PDB entry 7P6U | electron microscopy, 3.90 A resolution | chains B and S of the 7 polymer chains in the assembly

== Chain B ==
Name: Lon protease
Organism: Thermus thermophilus
Notes: EC 3.4.21.53
UniProtKB: Q9LCX1 (Q9LCX1_THETH); residues 1-795 here = UniProt positions 1-795
Sequence (795 residues; numbered 1 to 795; the number before each row is that of its first residue):
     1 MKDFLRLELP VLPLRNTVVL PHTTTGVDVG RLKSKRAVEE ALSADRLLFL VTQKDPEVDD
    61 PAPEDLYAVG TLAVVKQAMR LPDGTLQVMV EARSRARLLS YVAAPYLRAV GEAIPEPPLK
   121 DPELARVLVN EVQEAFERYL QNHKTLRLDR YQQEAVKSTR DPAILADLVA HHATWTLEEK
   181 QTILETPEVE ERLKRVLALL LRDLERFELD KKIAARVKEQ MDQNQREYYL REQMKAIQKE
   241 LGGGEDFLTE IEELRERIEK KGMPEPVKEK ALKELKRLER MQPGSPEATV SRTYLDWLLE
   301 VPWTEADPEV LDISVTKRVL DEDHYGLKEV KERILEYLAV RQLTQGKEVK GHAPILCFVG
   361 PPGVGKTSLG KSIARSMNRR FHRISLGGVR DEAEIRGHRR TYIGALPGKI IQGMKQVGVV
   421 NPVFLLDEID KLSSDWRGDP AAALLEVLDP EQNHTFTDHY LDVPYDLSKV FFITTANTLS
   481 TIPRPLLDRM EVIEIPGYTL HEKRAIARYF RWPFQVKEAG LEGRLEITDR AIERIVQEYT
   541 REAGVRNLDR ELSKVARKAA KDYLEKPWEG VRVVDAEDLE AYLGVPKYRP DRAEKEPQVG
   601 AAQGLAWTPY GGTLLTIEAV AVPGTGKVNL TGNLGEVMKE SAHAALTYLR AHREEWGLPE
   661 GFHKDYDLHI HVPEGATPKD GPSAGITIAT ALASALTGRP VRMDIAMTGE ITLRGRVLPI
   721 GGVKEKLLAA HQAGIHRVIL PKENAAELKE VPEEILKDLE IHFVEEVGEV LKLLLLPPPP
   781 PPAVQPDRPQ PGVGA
Not modelled in the structure: 1-5, 778-795
Small-molecule neighbours:
  - AMP-PNP (ANP; phosphoaminophosphonic acid-adenylate ester), molecule 1: Asp323, His324, Tyr325, Gly363, Val364, Gly365, Thr367, Ser368, Arg383, Asp427, Glu428, Thr475, Tyr498, Ile506, Phe510, Arg511, Val545, Arg546
  - AMP-PNP (ANP), molecule 2: Asp449, Glu451, Gln452, Arg489
Reported in the primary citation:
  - binding site for (Unk)(unk)(unk)(unk)(unk)(unk)(unk) (chain S): Tyr402

== Chain S ==
Name: (Unk)(unk)(unk)(unk)(unk)(unk)(unk)
Organism: Thermus thermophilus
Sequence (7 residues; numbered 1 to 7; the number before each row is that of its first residue; X marks 7 residues of unknown identity (built as UNK)):
     1 XXXXXXX

== Chain B / chain S interface ==
Chain B side of the interface, 5 residues: Arg390, His398, Thr401, Tyr402, Ile403

== Summary ==
Chain B and chain S make no direct contact in this assembly. Chain B binds AMP-PNP. The paper reports a
binding site for (Unk)(unk)(unk)(unk)(unk)(unk)(unk) (chain S) at Tyr402(B).
Here chain B is Lon protease and chain S is (Unk)(unk)(unk)(unk)(unk)(unk)(unk), both from Thermus
thermophilus. Entry 7P6U (Lon protease from Thermus Thermophilus) was determined by electron microscopy.
